Entry 8RW3 (X-ray diffraction, 1.90 A resolution); this record covers chain C.

Chain C:
Molecule: Oligosaccharide 4-alpha-D-glucosyltransferase
Source organism: Cellvibrio japonicus Ueda107
Notes: EC 2.4.1.161
UniProt: B3PEE6 (OL4AG_CELJU); residue numbers follow UniProt; this construct covers 1-816
Sequence (817 residues; row label = number of the first residue in the row):
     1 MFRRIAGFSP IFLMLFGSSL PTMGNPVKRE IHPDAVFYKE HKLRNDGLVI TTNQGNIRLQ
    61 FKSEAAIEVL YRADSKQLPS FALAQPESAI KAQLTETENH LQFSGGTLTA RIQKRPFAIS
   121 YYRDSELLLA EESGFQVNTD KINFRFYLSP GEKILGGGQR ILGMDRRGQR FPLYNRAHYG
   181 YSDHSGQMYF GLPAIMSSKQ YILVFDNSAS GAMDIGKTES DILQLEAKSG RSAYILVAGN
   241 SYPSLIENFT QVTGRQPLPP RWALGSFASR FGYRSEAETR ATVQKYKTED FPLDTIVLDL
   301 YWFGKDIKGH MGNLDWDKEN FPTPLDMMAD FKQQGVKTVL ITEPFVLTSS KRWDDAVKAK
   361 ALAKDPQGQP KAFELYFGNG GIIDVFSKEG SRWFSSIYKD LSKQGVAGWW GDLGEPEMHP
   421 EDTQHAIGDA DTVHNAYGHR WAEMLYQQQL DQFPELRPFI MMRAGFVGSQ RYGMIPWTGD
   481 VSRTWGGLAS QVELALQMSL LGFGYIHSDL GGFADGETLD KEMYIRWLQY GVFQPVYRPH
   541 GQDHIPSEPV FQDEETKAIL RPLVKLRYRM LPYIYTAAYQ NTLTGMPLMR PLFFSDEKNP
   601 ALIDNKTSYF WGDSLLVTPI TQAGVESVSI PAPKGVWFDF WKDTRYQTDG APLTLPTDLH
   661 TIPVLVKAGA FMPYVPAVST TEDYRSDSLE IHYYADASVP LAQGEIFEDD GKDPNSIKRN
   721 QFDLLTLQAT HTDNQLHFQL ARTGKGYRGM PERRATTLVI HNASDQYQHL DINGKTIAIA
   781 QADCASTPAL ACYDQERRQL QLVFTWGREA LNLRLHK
Unresolved in the structure: 1-34, 139-140
Construct notes: expression tag (817)
Cystine bridges: C784-C792
Small-molecule neighbours:
  - GDQ ((1S,2R,3R,4R,6S)-4-(hydroxymethyl)-7-azabicyclo[4.1.0]heptane-2,3-diol): F271, D299, L300, I341, E343, W410, D412, L413, R463, W477, D480, F513, H540
  - oxalate ion (OXL): H731, D733, N762, S764, R798, K817
What the authors report for this chain:
  - catalytic residues: D412, D480
  - binding site for GDQ: D412, D480

Overview:
Bound to chain C: compound GDQ and oxalate ion. From the paper: catalytic residues D412 and D480; a binding
site for GDQ at D412 and D480.
Chain C is Oligosaccharide 4-alpha-D-glucosyltransferase (Cellvibrio japonicus Ueda107); the structure,
Crystal Structure of Agd31B, alpha-transglucosylase, complexed with a non-covalent 1,2- Cyclophellitol
aziridine, was determined by X-ray diffraction.
